Entry 7ZA4 (X-ray diffraction, 2.05 A resolution); this record covers chains A and B of the 3 polymer chains in the assembly.

Chain A (and B):
Protein: Glutathione transferase
Organism: Alopecurus myosuroides
Notes: EC 2.5.1.18; chain B of this document is another copy of the same molecule, construct and numbering; everything in this record applies to it too
Reference sequence: Q9ZS17 (Q9ZS17_ALOMY); numbering as in UniProt (aligned over 1-219)
Amino-acid sequence (225 residues; each row starts with the number of its first residue):
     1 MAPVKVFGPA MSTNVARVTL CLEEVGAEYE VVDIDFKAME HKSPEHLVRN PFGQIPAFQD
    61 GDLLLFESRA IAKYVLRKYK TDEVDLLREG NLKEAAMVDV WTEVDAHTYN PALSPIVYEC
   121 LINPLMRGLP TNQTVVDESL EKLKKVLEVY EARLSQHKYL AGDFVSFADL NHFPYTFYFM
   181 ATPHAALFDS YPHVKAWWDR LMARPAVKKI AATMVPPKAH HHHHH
Disordered / not traced: 220-225 (chain B: 1, 39-51, 218-225)
Construct notes: variant Asp33 (Asn in Q9ZS17), Lys37 (Asn in Q9ZS17), Ala38 (Thr in Q9ZS17), Val48 (Ala in Q9ZS17), Phe66 (Trp in Q9ZS17), Ala72 (Ser in Q9ZS17), Gly90 (Ser in Q9ZS17), Lys93 (Glu in Q9ZS17), Glu119 (Gln in Q9ZS17), Ile122 (Phe in Q9ZS17), Leu125 (Met in Q9ZS17), Asn132 (Asp in Q9ZS17), Gln133 (Glu in Q9ZS17), Thr134 (Lys in Q9ZS17), Asp137 (Ala in Q9ZS17), Gln156 (Lys in Q9ZS17), Lys158 (Ser in Q9ZS17); expression tag (220-225)
What the authors report for this chain:
  - self-association interface (contacts with another copy of this molecule); pairs are residue here / residue on that copy: Phe52-Trp101 (hydrophobic contact), Phe52-Val104 (hydrophobic contact), Phe52-Thr108 (hydrophobic contact), Phe52-Val149 (hydrophobic contact), Phe52-Tyr150 (hydrophobic contact), Asp62-Lys93

Chain A / chain B interface:
Pairs across the interface - 46 pairs, chain A then chain B:
  Pro51(A) with Val149(B), hydrophobic
  Phe52(A) with Trp101(B), hydrophobic; Val104(B), hydrophobic; Thr108(B); Val149(B), hydrophobic; Tyr150(B), hydrophobic
  Gln54(A) with Val100(B); Val104(B)
  Leu63(A) with Lys93(B)
  Leu65(A) with Ala96(B), hydrophobic; Met97(B), hydrophobic
  Glu67(A) with Glu103(B)
  Arg69(A) with Glu103(B); His107(B)
  Ala70(A) with Asp99(B); Val100(B)
  Lys73(A) with Asp99(B), salt bridge
  Tyr74(A) with Leu92(B), hydrophobic
  Arg77(A) with Glu89(B), salt bridge; Leu92(B); Ala95(B); Asp99(B), salt bridge
  Lys78(A) with Leu92(B)
  Glu89(A) with Arg77(B), salt bridge; Glu89(B)
  Leu92(A) with Tyr74(B); Arg77(B); Lys78(B)
  Lys93(A) with Leu63(B)
  Ala95(A) with Arg77(B)
  Ala96(A) with Leu65(B), hydrophobic
  Met97(A) with Leu65(B), hydrophobic
  Asp99(A) with Ala70(B); Lys73(B), salt bridge; Arg77(B), salt bridge
  Val100(A) with Phe66(B); Ala70(B), hydrophobic
  Glu103(A) with Glu67(B); Arg69(B)
  Val104(A) with Phe52(B), hydrophobic
  Ala106(A) with His107(B)
  His107(A) with Arg69(B); Ala106(B); His107(B)
  Thr108(A) with Phe52(B)
  Val149(A) with Phe52(B), hydrophobic
Interface residues without a listed pair, chain A (29 interface residues in all): Trp101, Val146, Tyr150
Interface residues without a listed pair, chain B (30 interface residues in all): Gln54, Asp62, Val146

Overview:
Chain A and chain B form an interface of 29 and 30 residues respectively; the contacts include 6 salt bridges.
Polar contacts include Lys73(A)-Asp99(B), Arg77(A)-Glu89(B) and Arg77(A)-Asp99(B). The paper reports a
self-association interface involving Phe52(A), Asp62(A) and Lys93(A) among others.
Chain A and chain B are both Glutathione transferase (Alopecurus myosuroides); the structure, GSTF sh155
mutant, was determined by X-ray diffraction together with 7ZA5 from the same study.
